PDB entry 3UTT | X-ray diffraction, 2.60 A resolution | chains A and E of the 5 polymer chains in the assembly

[Chain A]
Protein: HLA class I histocompatibility antigen, A-2 alpha chain
From: Homo sapiens
Reference sequence: P01892 (1A02_HUMAN); residues 1-275 here correspond to UniProt positions 25-299 (UniProt number = residue number + 24)
Amino-acid sequence (275 residues; numbered 1 to 275; the number before each row is that of its first residue):
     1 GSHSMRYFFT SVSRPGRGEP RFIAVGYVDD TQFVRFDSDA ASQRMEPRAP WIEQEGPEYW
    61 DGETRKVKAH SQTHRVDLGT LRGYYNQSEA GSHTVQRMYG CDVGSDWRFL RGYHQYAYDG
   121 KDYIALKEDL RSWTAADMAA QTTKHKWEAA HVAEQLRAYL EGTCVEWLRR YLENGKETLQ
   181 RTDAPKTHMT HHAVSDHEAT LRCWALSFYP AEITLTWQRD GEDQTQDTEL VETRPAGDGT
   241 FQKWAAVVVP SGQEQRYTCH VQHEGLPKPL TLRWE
Disulfides: Cys101-Cys164, Cys203-Cys259

[Chain E]
Protein: 1E6 TCR Beta Chain
From: Homo sapiens
Amino-acid sequence (245 residues; row label = number of the first residue in the row):
     2 AGVIQSPRHE VTEMGQQVTL RCKPISGHDY LFWYRQTMMR GLELLIYFNN NVPIDDSGMP
    62 EDRFSAKMPN ASFSTLKIQP SEPRDSAVYF CASSLWEKLA KNIQYFGAGT RLSVLEDLKN
   122 VFPPEVAVFE PSEAEISHTQ KATLVCLATG FYPDHVELSW WVNGKEVHSG VCTDPQPLKE
   182 QPALNDSRYA LSSRLRVSAT FWQDPRNHFR CQVQFYGLSE NDEWTQDRAK PVTQIVSAEA
   242 WGRAD
Not modelled in the structure: 2
Disulfides: Cys23-Cys92, Cys147-Cys212

[Chain A / chain E interface]
Residue-residue contacts (10):
  Arg65(A) - Ile55(E)
  Arg65(A) - Asp56(E)  salt bridge
  Gln72(A) - Asn50(E)
  Gln72(A) - Val53(E)
  Val76(A) - Asn51(E)
  Ala150(A) - Trp97(E)  hydrophobic
  Ala150(A) - Glu98(E)
  His151(A) - Lys102(E)
  Val152(A) - Trp97(E)  hydrophobic
  Gln155(A) - Ala101(E)
Interface residues without a listed pair, chain E (10 interface residues in all): Tyr48

[Overview]
7 residues of chain A face 10 of chain E across their interface; the contacts include 1 salt bridge. The
salt-bridged pair is Arg65(A)-Asp56(E).
Chain A is HLA class I histocompatibility antigen, A-2 alpha chain and chain E is 1E6 TCR Beta Chain, both
from Homo sapiens; the structure, 1E6-A*0201-ALWGPDPAAA Complex, Triclinic, was determined by X-ray
diffraction together with 3UTP, 3UTQ and 3UTS from the same study.
